PDB entry 8Y1K | electron microscopy, 3.10 A resolution | chains C and H of the 10 polymer chains in the assembly

# Chain C
Molecule: TdpA
Source organism: Thermus antranikianii DSM 12462
Sequence (586 residues; numbered 1 to 586; the number before each row is that of its first residue):
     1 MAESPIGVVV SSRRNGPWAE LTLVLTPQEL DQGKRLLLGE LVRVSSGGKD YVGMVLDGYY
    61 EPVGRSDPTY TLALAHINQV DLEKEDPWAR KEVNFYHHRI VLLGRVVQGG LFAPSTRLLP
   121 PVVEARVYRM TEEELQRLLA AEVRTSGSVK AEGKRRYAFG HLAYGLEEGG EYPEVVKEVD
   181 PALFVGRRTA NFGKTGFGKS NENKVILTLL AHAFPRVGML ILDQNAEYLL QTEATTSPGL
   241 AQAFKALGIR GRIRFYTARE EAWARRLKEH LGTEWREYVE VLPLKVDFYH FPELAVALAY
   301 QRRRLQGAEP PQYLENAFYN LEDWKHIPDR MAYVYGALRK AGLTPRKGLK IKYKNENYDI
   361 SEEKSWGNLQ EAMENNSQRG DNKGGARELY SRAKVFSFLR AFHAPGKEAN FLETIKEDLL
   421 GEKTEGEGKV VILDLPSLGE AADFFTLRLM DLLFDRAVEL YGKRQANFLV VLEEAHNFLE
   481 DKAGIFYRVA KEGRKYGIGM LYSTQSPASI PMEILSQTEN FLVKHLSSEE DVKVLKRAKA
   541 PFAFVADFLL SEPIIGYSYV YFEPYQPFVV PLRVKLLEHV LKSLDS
Disordered / not traced: 1-2, 145-154, 354-357, 374-383

# Chain H
Molecule: TdpB
Source organism: Thermus antranikianii DSM 12462
Sequence (375 residues; numbered 1 to 375; the number before each row is that of its first residue):
     1 MPYAGEGSNP LGLKDFLDDL RLDHYQDLLR ELDELYQKLK QERQVPLHGD GEAYPLLTLT
    61 VDGGEGRAFE ELPLLSFGLV RVAAVGVKGF RLPSIAHLLP GYEVLRDPKG YLEGLLERSE
   121 ESPAADALKT FFRATGISLE DLGEYYTKDL RAFMGIFRDV LEWAYLVWGV EKVLQESYKD
   181 YLFIKDGRLA QLGVRESFRS KLQNYFARKH LLLAGVTKRS RLLAEGLTSL VMARLFAEAR
   241 GTFVLQVPQE LMEKAYRYER QWNADLEGAF VMGRRYVARL LEDTFRPQEG VAIFDLPPYL
   301 GEEDAVKVAR SLRAHRSVLY GGSVGTVVEA HGRASVARSI PRRMEEEILA RFRKAFGEDL
   361 AKKLTEWLRL ADRED
Disordered / not traced: 1-10, 221-224, 373-375

# Chain C / chain H interface
Contacting residue pairs (4):
  Tyr70(C) - Arg342(H)  hydrogen bond
  Tyr70(C) - Arg343(H)  hydrogen bond
  Glu85(C) - Arg369(H)
  Asp86(C) - Arg369(H)  salt bridge
Also at the interface, not in a pair above, chain C (6 interface residues in all): Leu74, Val80, Trp88
Also at the interface, not in a pair above, chain H (5 interface residues in all): Glu346, Leu370

# In short
6 residues of chain C face 5 of chain H across their interface, with 2 hydrogen bonds and 1 salt bridge. Among
the polar pairs are Asp86(C)-Arg369(H), Tyr70(C)-Arg342(H) and Tyr70(C)-Arg343(H).
Chain C is TdpA and chain H is TdpB, both from Thermus antranikianii DSM 12462; the structure, The cryo-EM
structure of TdpAB in complex with AMPPNP and PT-DNA, was determined by electron microscopy together with 8WET
and 8WFD from the same study.
